5G0T - chains A and B of the 4 polymer chains in the assembly; structure by X-ray diffraction, 1.54 A resolution.

# Chain A (and B)
Name: Enoyl-[acyl-carrier-protein] reductase [NADH]
Organism: Mycobacterium tuberculosis
Notes: EC 1.3.1.9; chain B of this document is another copy of the same molecule, construct and numbering; everything in this record applies to it too
Reference sequence: P9WGR1 (INHA_MYCTU); numbering as in UniProt (aligned over 1-269)
Chain sequence (269 residues; numbered 1 to 269; the number before each row is that of its first residue):
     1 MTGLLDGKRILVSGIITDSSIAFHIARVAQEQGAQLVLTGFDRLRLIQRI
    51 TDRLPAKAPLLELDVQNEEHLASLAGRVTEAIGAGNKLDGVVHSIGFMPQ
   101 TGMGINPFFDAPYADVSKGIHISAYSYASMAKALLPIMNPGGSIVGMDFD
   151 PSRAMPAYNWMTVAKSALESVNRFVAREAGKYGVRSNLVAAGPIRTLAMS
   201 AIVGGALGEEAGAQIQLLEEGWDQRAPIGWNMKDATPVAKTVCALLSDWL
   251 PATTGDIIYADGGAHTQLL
Not modelled in the structure: 1-2, 198-204 (chain B: 1-2, 104-106, 199-207)
Residues lining bound ligands:
  - NAD (nicotinamide-adenine-dinucleotide): Gly-14, Ile-15, Ile-16, Ser-20, Ile-21, Phe-41, Leu-63, Asp-64, Val-65, Gln-66, Ser-94, Ile-95, Gly-96, Phe-97, Ile-122, Met-147, Asp-148, Phe-149, Tyr-158, Met-161, Lys-165, Ala-191, Gly-192, Pro-193, Ile-194, Thr-196
  - S72 (1-benzyl-N-[cis-4-(2-{[(4-fluorophenyl)methyl][2-(methylamino)-2-oxoethyl]amino}-2-oxoethyl)cyclohexyl]-5-methyl-1H-1,2,3-triazole-4-carboxamide): Gly-96, Phe-97, Met-98, Gln-100, Met-103, Phe-149, Met-155, Pro-156, Tyr-158, Met-161, Lys-165, Pro-193, Leu-197, Leu-218
Swiss-Prot annotation at these positions:
  - binding site (NAD(+)): Ser-20, Ile-21, Asp-64, Val-65, Ile-95, Gly-96, Lys-165, Ile-194
  - binding site (substrate): Tyr-158
  - site: Phe-149 (May act as an intermediate that passes the hydride ion from NADH to the substrate), Tyr-158 (Transition state stabilizer)
  - modified residue: Thr-266 (Phosphothreonine)
From the paper describing this entry:
  - binding site for S72: Phe-97, Tyr-158
  - catalytic residues: Tyr-158 (citing earlier work)

# Interface between chain A and chain B
Pairs across the interface (26; chain A residue first):
  Ser-152(A) with Arg-153(B)
  Arg-153(A) with Ser-152(B); Arg-153(B); His-265(B), hydrogen bond (side chain-backbone); Thr-266(B); Gln-267(B); Leu-268(B)
  Ala-154(A) with Thr-266(B), hydrogen bond (backbone-backbone); Gln-267(B); Leu-268(B), hydrogen bond (backbone-backbone)
  Pro-156(A) with Leu-269(B)
  Leu-218(A) with Leu-268(B), hydrophobic; Leu-269(B), hydrophobic
  Arg-225(A) with Leu-268(B)
  His-265(A) with Arg-153(B), hydrogen bond (backbone-side chain)
  Thr-266(A) with Arg-153(B); Ala-154(B), hydrogen bond (backbone-backbone)
  Gln-267(A) with Arg-153(B); Ala-154(B)
  Leu-268(A) with Arg-153(B); Ala-154(B), hydrogen bond (backbone-backbone); Arg-225(B)
  Leu-269(A) with Pro-156(B); Gln-214(B); Leu-217(B), hydrophobic; Leu-218(B)
Also at the interface, not in a pair above, chain A (16 interface residues in all): Asp-150, Met-155, Gln-214, Leu-217, Trp-222
Also at the interface, not in a pair above, chain B (16 interface residues in all): Asp-150, Met-155, Trp-222

# Summary
The chain A/chain B interface involves 16 residues from each chain, with 6 hydrogen bonds. Polar contacts
include Arg-153(A)/His-265(B), Ala-154(A)/Thr-266(B) and Ala-154(A)/Leu-268(B). Ligands of chain A: NAD and
compound S72. The paper reports the catalytic residue Tyr-158(A); a binding site for S72 at Phe-97(A) and
Tyr-158(A).
Chain A and chain B are both Enoyl-[acyl-carrier-protein] reductase [NADH] (Mycobacterium tuberculosis); the
structure, InhA in complex with a DNA encoded library hit, was determined by X-ray diffraction, deposited
together with 5G0S, 5G0U, 5G0V and 5G0W.
